3VRP - chains A and B; structure by X-ray diffraction, 1.52 A resolution.

[Chain A]
Name: Signal transduction protein CBL-C
Source organism: Homo sapiens
Notes: fragment: tyrosine kinase binding domain
Reference sequence: Q9ULV8 (CBLC_HUMAN); residues 1-323 here = UniProt positions 1-323
Sequence (331 residues; each row starts with the number of its first residue; numbers below 1 keep their minus sign (Gly-7 is residue -7)):
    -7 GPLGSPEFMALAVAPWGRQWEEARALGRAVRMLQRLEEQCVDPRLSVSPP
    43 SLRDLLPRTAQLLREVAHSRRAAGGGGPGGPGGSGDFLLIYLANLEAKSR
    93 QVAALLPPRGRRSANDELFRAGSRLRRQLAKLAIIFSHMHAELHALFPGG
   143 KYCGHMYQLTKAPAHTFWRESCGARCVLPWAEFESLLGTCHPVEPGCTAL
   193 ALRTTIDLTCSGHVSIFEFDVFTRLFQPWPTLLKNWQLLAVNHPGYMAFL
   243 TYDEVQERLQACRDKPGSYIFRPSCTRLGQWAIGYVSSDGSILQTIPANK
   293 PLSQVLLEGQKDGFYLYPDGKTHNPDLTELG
Disordered / not traced: -7 to 11, 35-38, 101-114, 321-323
Construct notes: expression tag (-7 to 0)
Metal / ion sites: Ca2+: Asp199, Thr201, Ser203, His205, Glu210

[Chain B]
Name: Epidermal growth factor receptor
Notes: EC 2.7.10.1; fragment: phospho-EGFR peptide, UNP residues residues 1062-1074
Reference sequence: P00533 (EGFR_HUMAN); residue numbers follow UniProt; this construct covers 1062-1074
Sequence (13 residues; each row starts with the number of its first residue):
  1062 EDSFLQRYSSDPT
Disordered / not traced: 1062-1066
Modified / non-standard residues: Tyr1069 (o-phosphotyrosine; PTR)

[Interface between chain A and chain B]
Residue-residue contacts - 23 pairs, chain A then chain B:
  Ser40(A) - Arg1068(B)  hydrogen bond
  Pro41(A) - Arg1068(B)  hydrogen bond (backbone-side chain)
  Tyr244(A) - Arg1068(B)  hydrogen bond (side chain-backbone)
  Tyr244(A) - Tyr1069(B)
  Asp245(A) - Arg1068(B)  salt bridge
  Arg264(A) - Tyr1069(B)
  Ser266(A) - Tyr1069(B)
  Cys267(A) - Tyr1069(B)
  Thr268(A) - Tyr1069(B)
  Arg269(A) - Tyr1069(B)
  Ala274(A) - Tyr1069(B)
  Tyr277(A) - Pro1073(B)
  Leu285(A) - Ser1070(B)
  Gln286(A) - Arg1068(B)
  Gln286(A) - Tyr1069(B)
  Gln286(A) - Ser1070(B)  hydrogen bond (backbone-backbone)
  Thr287(A) - Ser1070(B)  hydrogen bond (side chain-backbone)
  Thr287(A) - Ser1071(B)
  Thr287(A) - Asp1072(B)
  Ile288(A) - Tyr1069(B)
  Asp304(A) - Thr1074(B)
  Phe306(A) - Pro1073(B)
  Tyr307(A) - Pro1073(B)

[Summary]
Chain A and chain B form an interface of 18 and 7 residues respectively, with 5 hydrogen bonds and 1 salt
bridge. Among the polar pairs are Asp245(A)-Arg1068(B), Ser40(A)-Arg1068(B) and Pro41(A)-Arg1068(B). The Ca2+
site is built by Asp199(A), Thr201(A), Ser203(A), His205(A) and Glu210(A).
Here chain A is Signal transduction protein CBL-C (Homo sapiens) and chain B is Epidermal growth factor
receptor. Entry 3VRP (Crystal structure of the tyrosine kinase binding domain of Cbl-c in complex with
phospho-EGFR peptide) was determined by X-ray diffraction, deposited together with 3VRN, 3VRO, 3VRQ and 3VRR.
